1I4Z - chains C and F of the 8 polymer chains in the assembly; structure by X-ray diffraction, 2.10 A resolution.

Chain C (and F):
Protein: Methemerythrin
Source organism: Phascolopsis gouldii
Notes: chain F of this document is another copy of the same molecule, construct and numbering; everything in this record applies to it too
UniProt: P02244 (HEMT_PHAGO); residues 0-113 here correspond to UniProt positions 1-114 (UniProt number = residue number + 1)
Sequence (114 residues; numbered 0 to 113; the number before each row is that of its first residue; numbering starts at 0):
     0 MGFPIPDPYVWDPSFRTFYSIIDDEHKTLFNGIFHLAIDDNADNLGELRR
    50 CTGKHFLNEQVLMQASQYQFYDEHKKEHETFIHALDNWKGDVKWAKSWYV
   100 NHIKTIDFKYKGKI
Disordered / not traced: 0
Construct notes: engineered mutation Tyr98 (Leu99 in P02244)
Bound ions: mu-oxo-diiron Fe: His25, His54, Glu58, His73, His77, His101, Asp106
Ligand contacts: mu-oxo-diiron (FEO): His25, His54, Phe55, Glu58, His73, His77, Tyr98, His101, Asp106
Swiss-Prot annotation at these positions:
  - binding site (Fe cation): His25, His54, Glu58, His73, His77, His101, Asp106

Chain C / chain F interface:
Contacting residue pairs (30; chain C residue first):
  Pro7(C) - Phe33(F)  hydrophobic
  Val9(C) - Val9(F)  hydrophobic
  Val9(C) - Asn30(F)
  Val9(C) - Phe33(F)  hydrophobic
  Trp10(C) - Asn30(F)
  Trp10(C) - His34(F)  hydrogen bond (backbone-side chain)
  Asp11(C) - His34(F)
  Pro12(C) - His34(F)
  Ser19(C) - Arg49(F)
  Asp23(C) - Thr27(F)
  Asp23(C) - Arg49(F)  salt bridge
  Asp23(C) - Cys50(F)
  Lys26(C) - Thr27(F)
  Lys26(C) - Asn30(F)
  Lys26(C) - Glu46(F)  salt bridge
  Thr27(C) - Asp23(F)
  Thr27(C) - Thr27(F)
  Asn30(C) - Val9(F)
  Asn30(C) - Trp10(F)
  Asn30(C) - Lys26(F)
  Phe33(C) - Val9(F)  hydrophobic
  His34(C) - Trp10(F)  hydrogen bond (side chain-backbone)
  His34(C) - Asp11(F)
  His34(C) - Pro12(F)
  Glu46(C) - Arg15(F)  salt bridge
  Glu46(C) - Lys26(F)  salt bridge
  Arg49(C) - Ser19(F)  hydrogen bond
  Arg49(C) - Asp23(F)  salt bridge
  Arg49(C) - Lys26(F)
  Lys53(C) - Asp23(F)  salt bridge
Interface residues without a listed pair, chain F (17 interface residues in all): Pro7, Asn43

Overview:
15 residues of chain C face 17 of chain F across their interface, with 3 hydrogen bonds and 6 salt bridges.
Among the polar pairs are Asp23(C)-Arg49(F), Lys26(C)-Glu46(F) and Glu46(C)-Arg15(F). Bound to chain C:
mu-oxo-diiron.
Chain C and chain F are both Methemerythrin (Phascolopsis gouldii); the structure, The crystal structure of
phascolopsis gouldii L98Y methemerythrin, was determined by X-ray diffraction (same publication as 1I4Y).
